4EF9 - chains A and B; structure by X-ray diffraction, 1.60 A resolution.

Chain A (and B):
Name: Dihydroorotate dehydrogenase
From: Leishmania major
Notes: EC 1.3.3.1; chain B of this document is another copy of the same molecule, construct and numbering; everything in this record applies to it too
UniProtKB: Q4QEW7 (Q4QEW7_LEIMA); residues 1-320 here = UniProt positions 1-320
Sequence (354 residues; numbered -33 to 320; the number before each row is that of its first residue; numbers below 1 keep their minus sign (Met-33 is residue -33)):
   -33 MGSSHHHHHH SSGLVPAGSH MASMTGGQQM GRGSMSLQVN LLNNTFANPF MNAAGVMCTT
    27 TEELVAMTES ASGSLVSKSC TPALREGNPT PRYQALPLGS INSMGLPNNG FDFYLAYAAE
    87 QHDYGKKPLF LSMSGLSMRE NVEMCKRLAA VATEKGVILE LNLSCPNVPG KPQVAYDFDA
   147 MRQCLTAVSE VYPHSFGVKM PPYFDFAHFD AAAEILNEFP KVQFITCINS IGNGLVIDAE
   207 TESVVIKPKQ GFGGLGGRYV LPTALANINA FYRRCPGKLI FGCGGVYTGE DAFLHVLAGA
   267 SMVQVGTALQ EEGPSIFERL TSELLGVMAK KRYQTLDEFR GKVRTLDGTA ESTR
Unresolved in the structure: -33 to -1, 313-320
Sequence notes: expression tag (-33 to 0)
Covalent attachments: N-(4-nitrophenyl)thioformamide (4NF) linked to Cys150
Ligand contacts:
  - N-(4-nitrophenyl)thioformamide (4NF): Gly101, Leu102, Ser103, Met104, Asn107, Lys137, Pro138, Val140, Val154
  - FMN (flavin mononucleotide): Ala19, Ala20, Gly21, Val22, Lys44, Ser45, Tyr59, Ser66, Asn68, Met70, Leu72, Asn128, Lys165, Ile194, Asn195, Ser196, Gly222, Gly223, Val226, Cys249, Gly250, Gly251, Val252, Val271, Gly272, Thr273

Interface between chain A and chain B:
Pairs across the interface (102):
  Pro57(A) with Leu312(B), hydrophobic
  Leu64(A) with Leu64(B), hydrophobic
  Pro138(A) with Asp171(B)
  Gln139(A) with Phe170(B); Asp171(B), hydrogen bond
  Tyr142(A) with Asp171(B)
  Phe170(A) with Phe170(B), hydrophobic; Ile197(B), hydrophobic; Gly198(B); Asn199(B), hydrogen bond (backbone-side chain)
  Asp171(A) with Gln139(B), hydrogen bond; Tyr142(B); Asn199(B)
  Phe172(A) with Asn199(B); Lys215(B); Phe218(B), hydrophobic
  His174(A) with Tyr142(B)
  Ile197(A) with Phe170(B), hydrophobic
  Gly198(A) with Phe170(B)
  Asn199(A) with Phe170(B), hydrogen bond (side chain-backbone); Asp171(B); Phe172(B); Ala232(B)
  Gly200(A) with Pro228(B); Ala232(B)
  Leu201(A) with Pro228(B), hydrogen bond (backbone-backbone); Leu231(B); Ala232(B), hydrophobic; Asn235(B)
  Ile203(A) with Leu260(B), hydrophobic; Leu263(B), hydrophobic; Ala264(B), hydrophobic; Val309(B), hydrophobic
  Ala205(A) with Glu256(B); Leu260(B), hydrophobic; Lys297(B), hydrogen bond (backbone-side chain)
  Glu206(A) with Lys297(B)
  Thr207(A) with Arg310(B)
  Glu208(A) with Phe259(B); Leu263(B); Lys297(B), salt bridge; Tyr299(B), hydrogen bond; Val309(B); Arg310(B), hydrogen bond (backbone-backbone)
  Ser209(A) with Arg310(B)
  Val210(A) with Val309(B), hydrophobic; Arg310(B), hydrogen bond (backbone-backbone); Thr311(B); Leu312(B)
  Val211(A) with Leu312(B)
  Ile212(A) with Leu312(B)
  Lys213(A) with Leu312(B)
  Gln216(A) with Arg239(B); Thr311(B)
  Phe218(A) with Phe172(B), hydrophobic; Ala232(B); Asn235(B)
  Leu221(A) with Pro228(B), hydrophobic; Thr229(B)
  Arg224(A) with Leu64(B); Tyr225(B)
  Tyr225(A) with Arg224(B); Tyr225(B); Pro228(B)
  Pro228(A) with Gly200(B); Leu201(B), hydrogen bond (backbone-backbone); Leu221(B), hydrophobic; Tyr225(B)
  Thr229(A) with Leu221(B)
  Leu231(A) with Leu201(B)
  Ala232(A) with Asn199(B); Gly200(B); Leu201(B), hydrophobic; Phe218(B)
  Asn235(A) with Leu201(B); Phe218(B)
  Arg239(A) with Gln216(B)
  Glu256(A) with Ala205(B)
  Phe259(A) with Glu208(B)
  Leu260(A) with Ile203(B), hydrophobic; Ala205(B), hydrophobic
  Leu263(A) with Ile203(B), hydrophobic; Glu208(B)
  Ala264(A) with Ile203(B), hydrophobic
  Lys297(A) with Ala205(B), hydrogen bond (side chain-backbone); Glu206(B); Glu208(B), salt bridge
  Tyr299(A) with Glu208(B), hydrogen bond
  Val309(A) with Ile203(B), hydrophobic; Glu208(B); Val210(B), hydrophobic
  Arg310(A) with Thr207(B); Glu208(B), hydrogen bond (backbone-backbone); Ser209(B); Val210(B), hydrogen bond (backbone-backbone)
  Thr311(A) with Val210(B); Gln216(B)
  Leu312(A) with Pro57(B), hydrophobic; Val210(B); Val211(B); Ile212(B); Lys213(B)
Other interface residues (no listed pair), chain A (52 interface residues in all): Phe175, Val202, Asp204, Lys215, Ala236, Lys308
Other interface residues (no listed pair), chain B (52 interface residues in all): Ala173, His174, Phe175, Val202, Asp204, Ala236, Lys308

Overview:
The chain A/chain B interface involves 52 residues from each chain, with 14 hydrogen bonds and 2 salt bridges.
Polar pairs include Glu208(A)-Lys297(B), Gln139(A)-Asp171(B) and Phe170(A)-Asn199(B). Bound to chain A: flavin
mononucleotide. Covalently linked N-(4-nitrophenyl)thioformamide: at Cys150(A).
Both chains are Dihydroorotate dehydrogenase (Leishmania major). Entry 4EF9 (Crystal structure of
dihydroorotate dehydrogenase from Leishmania major in complex with 4-Nitrophenyl isothiocyanate) was
determined by X-ray diffraction together with 4EF8 from the same study.
